Entry 3ZRM (X-ray diffraction, 2.49 A resolution); this record covers chains A and B of the 4 polymer chains in the assembly.

Chain A (and B):
Name: Glycogen synthase kinase-3 beta
From: Homo sapiens
Notes: EC 2.7.11.26; chain B of this document is another copy of the same molecule, construct and numbering; everything in this record applies to it too
UniProt: P49841 (GSK3B_HUMAN); residues 23-393 here = UniProt positions 23-393
Chain sequence (371 residues; each row starts with the number of its first residue):
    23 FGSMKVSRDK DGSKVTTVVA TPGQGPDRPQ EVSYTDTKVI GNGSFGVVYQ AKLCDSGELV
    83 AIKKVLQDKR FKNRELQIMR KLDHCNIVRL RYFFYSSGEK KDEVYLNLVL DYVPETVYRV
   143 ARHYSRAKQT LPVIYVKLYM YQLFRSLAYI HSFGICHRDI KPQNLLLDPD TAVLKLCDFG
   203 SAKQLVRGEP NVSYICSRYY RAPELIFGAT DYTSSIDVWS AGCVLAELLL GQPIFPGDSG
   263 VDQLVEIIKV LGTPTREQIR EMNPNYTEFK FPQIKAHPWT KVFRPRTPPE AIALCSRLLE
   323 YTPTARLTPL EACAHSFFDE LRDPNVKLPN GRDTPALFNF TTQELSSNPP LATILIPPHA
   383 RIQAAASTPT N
Unresolved in the structure: 23-35, 120-121, 384-393 (chain B: 23-35, 385-393)
Modified residues: Tyr216 (o-phosphotyrosine; PTR)
Residues lining bound ligands: ZRM (7-(4-hydroxyphenyl)-2-pyridin-4-yl-5H-thieno[3,2-c]pyridin-4-one): Ile62, Gly63, Asn64, Phe67, Val70, Ala83, Lys85, Val110, Leu132, Asp133, Tyr134, Val135, Leu188, Cys199, Asp200
Swiss-Prot annotation at these positions:
  - active site: Asp181 (Proton acceptor)
  - binding site (ATP): Ile62 to Val70, Lys85
  - modified residue: Tyr216 (Phosphotyrosine), Ser389 (Phosphoserine), Thr390 (Phosphothreonine)
  - mutagenesis: Lys85 to Lys86 (Abolished serine/threonine-protein kinase activity), Arg96 (R96A: Prevents the phosphorylation of phosphate-primed glycogen synthase), Leu128 (L128A: Abolishes activity toward AXIN1)

How chain A and chain B interact:
Pairs across the interface (32):
  Pro300(A) with Pro307(B)
  Thr302(A) with Thr302(B); Pro307(B), hydrogen bond (side chain-backbone); Ile314(B)
  Lys303(A) with Thr302(B), hydrogen bond (side chain-backbone)
  Pro307(A) with Pro300(B); Thr302(B), hydrogen bond (backbone-side chain); Lys303(B)
  Pro311(A) with Ile314(B), hydrophobic; Ala315(B); Ser318(B)
  Glu312(A) with Ala315(B); Arg319(B), salt bridge; His337(B), salt bridge
  Ile314(A) with Thr302(B); Pro311(B), hydrophobic
  Ala315(A) with Pro311(B); Glu312(B); Ala315(B), hydrophobic
  Ser318(A) with Pro311(B)
  Arg319(A) with Glu312(B), salt bridge; Ser338(B); Asp341(B), salt bridge
  His337(A) with Ser338(B)
  Ser338(A) with Arg319(B), hydrogen bond (backbone-side chain); His337(B)
  Asp341(A) with Arg319(B), salt bridge
  Pro372(A) with Thr375(B), hydrogen bond (backbone-side chain)
  Leu373(A) with Thr375(B)
  Thr375(A) with Pro372(B)
  Ile376(A) with Pro372(B); Ile376(B), hydrophobic
Also at the interface, not in a pair above, chain A (21 interface residues in all): Lys297, Trp301, Arg308, Asn370
Also at the interface, not in a pair above, chain B (20 interface residues in all): Trp301, Arg308, Leu316, Leu373

Overview:
Chain A and chain B form an interface of 21 and 20 residues respectively; the contacts include 5 hydrogen
bonds and 5 salt bridges. Among the polar pairs are Glu312(A)-Arg319(B), Glu312(A)-His337(B) and
Arg319(A)-Asp341(B). Chain A binds compound ZRM.
Chain A and chain B are both Glycogen synthase kinase-3 beta (Homo sapiens); the structure, Identification of
2-(4-pyridyl)thienopyridinones as GSK-3beta inhibitors, was determined by X-ray diffraction together with 3ZRK
and 3ZRL from the same study.
